5T63 - chains A and C; structure by X-ray diffraction, 2.50 A resolution.

# Chain A
Molecule: Putative serine protease HhoA
Organism: Synechocystis sp. PCC 6803 substr. Kazusa
UniProt: P72780 (HHOA_SYNY3); residue numbers follow UniProt; this construct covers 35-394
Amino-acid sequence (367 residues; row label = number of the first residue in the row):
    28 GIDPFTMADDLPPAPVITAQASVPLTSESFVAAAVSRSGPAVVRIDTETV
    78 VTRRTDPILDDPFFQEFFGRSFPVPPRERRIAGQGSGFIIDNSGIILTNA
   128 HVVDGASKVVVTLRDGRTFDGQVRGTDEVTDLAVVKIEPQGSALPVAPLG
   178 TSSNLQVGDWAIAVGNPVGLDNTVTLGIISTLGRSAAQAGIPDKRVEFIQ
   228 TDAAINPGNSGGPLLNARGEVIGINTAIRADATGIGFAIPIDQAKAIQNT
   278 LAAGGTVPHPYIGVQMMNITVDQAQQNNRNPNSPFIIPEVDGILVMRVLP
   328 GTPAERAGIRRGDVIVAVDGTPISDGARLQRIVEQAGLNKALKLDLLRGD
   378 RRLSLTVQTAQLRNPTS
Unresolved in the structure: 28-53, 76-110, 211-223, 256-259, 376-377, 391-394
Sequence notes: expression tag (28-34)

# Chain C
Molecule: Ala-ala-ala-ala
Organism: Escherichia coli
Amino-acid sequence (4 residues; row label = number of the first residue in the row):
     1 AAAA

# Chain A / chain C interface
Pairs across the interface - 12 pairs, chain A then chain C:
  Tyr-288(A) / Ala-4(C)
  Ile-289(A) / Ala-4(C)  hydrogen bond (backbone-backbone)
  Gly-290(A) / Ala-4(C)  hydrogen bond (backbone-backbone)
  Val-291(A) / Ala-2(C)
  Val-291(A) / Ala-3(C)
  Val-291(A) / Ala-4(C)  hydrogen bond (backbone-backbone)
  Gln-292(A) / Ala-2(C)
  Met-293(A) / Ala-1(C)
  Met-293(A) / Ala-2(C)  hydrogen bond (backbone-backbone)
  Met-293(A) / Ala-4(C)  hydrophobic
  Gln-357(A) / Ala-2(C)
  Gln-357(A) / Ala-3(C)
Other interface residues (no listed pair), chain A (8 interface residues in all): Val-360

# Summary
The interface between chain A and chain C involves 8 residues on one side and 4 on the other; the contacts
include 4 hydrogen bonds. Among the polar pairs are Ile-289(A)/Ala-4(C), Gly-290(A)/Ala-4(C) and
Val-291(A)/Ala-4(C).
Here chain A is Putative serine protease HhoA (Synechocystis sp. PCC 6803 substr. Kazusa) and chain C is
Ala-ala-ala-ala (Escherichia coli). Entry 5T63 (The HhoA protease from Synechocystis sp. PCC 6803) was
determined by X-ray diffraction together with 5T69 from the same study.
